2KW3 - chains A and B of the 3 polymer chains in the assembly; structure by solution NMR.

== Chain A (and B) ==
Molecule: DNA-binding protein RFX5
Organism: Homo sapiens
Notes: chain B of this document is another copy of the same molecule, construct and numbering; everything in this record applies to it too
Reference sequence: P48382 (RFX5_HUMAN); residues 24-90 here = UniProt positions 24-90
Sequence (68 residues; row label = number of the first residue in the row):
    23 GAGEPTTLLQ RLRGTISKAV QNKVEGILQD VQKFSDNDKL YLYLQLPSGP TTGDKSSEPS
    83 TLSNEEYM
Differences from the reference sequence: expression tag (23)
Swiss-Prot annotation at these positions:
  - region: Leu62 to Leu66 (Leucine-rich region)

== Chain A / chain B interface ==
Contacting residue pairs (24):
  Leu30(A) - Lys55(B)
  Leu30(A) - Phe56(B)
  Leu31(A) - Phe56(B)
  Leu31(A) - Lys61(B)
  Leu34(A) - Phe56(B)
  Leu34(A) - Lys61(B)
  Leu34(A) - Leu64(B)
  Arg35(A) - Lys61(B)
  Arg35(A) - Leu64(B)
  Ile38(A) - Tyr65(B)
  Ile38(A) - Leu68(B)
  Val42(A) - Asp52(B)
  Ile49(A) - Lys45(B)
  Ile49(A) - Ile49(B)
  Phe56(A) - Leu30(B)
  Phe56(A) - Leu34(B)
  Ser57(A) - Leu31(B)
  Asp60(A) - Leu31(B)
  Lys61(A) - Leu31(B)
  Lys61(A) - Leu34(B)
  Leu64(A) - Arg35(B)
  Tyr65(A) - Ile38(B)
  Tyr65(A) - Val42(B)
  Leu68(A) - Ile38(B)
Interface residues without a listed pair, chain A (16 interface residues in all): Asp52, Lys55
Interface residues without a listed pair, chain B (16 interface residues in all): Ser39

== In short ==
Chain A and chain B each contribute 16 residues to their interface.
Both chains are DNA-binding protein RFX5 (Homo sapiens). Entry 2KW3 (Heterotrimeric interaction between RFX5
and RFXAP) was determined by solution NMR.
